PDB entry 8YYK | X-ray diffraction, 3.20 A resolution | chain A

Chain A:
Name: Ribonuclease J 2
From: Staphylococcus aureus
Notes: EC 3.1.-.-
UniProt: Q5HPR6 (RNJ2_STAEQ); numbering as in UniProt (aligned over 1-557)
Chain sequence (571 residues; each row starts with the number of its first residue; numbers below 1 keep their minus sign (Met-13 is residue -13)):
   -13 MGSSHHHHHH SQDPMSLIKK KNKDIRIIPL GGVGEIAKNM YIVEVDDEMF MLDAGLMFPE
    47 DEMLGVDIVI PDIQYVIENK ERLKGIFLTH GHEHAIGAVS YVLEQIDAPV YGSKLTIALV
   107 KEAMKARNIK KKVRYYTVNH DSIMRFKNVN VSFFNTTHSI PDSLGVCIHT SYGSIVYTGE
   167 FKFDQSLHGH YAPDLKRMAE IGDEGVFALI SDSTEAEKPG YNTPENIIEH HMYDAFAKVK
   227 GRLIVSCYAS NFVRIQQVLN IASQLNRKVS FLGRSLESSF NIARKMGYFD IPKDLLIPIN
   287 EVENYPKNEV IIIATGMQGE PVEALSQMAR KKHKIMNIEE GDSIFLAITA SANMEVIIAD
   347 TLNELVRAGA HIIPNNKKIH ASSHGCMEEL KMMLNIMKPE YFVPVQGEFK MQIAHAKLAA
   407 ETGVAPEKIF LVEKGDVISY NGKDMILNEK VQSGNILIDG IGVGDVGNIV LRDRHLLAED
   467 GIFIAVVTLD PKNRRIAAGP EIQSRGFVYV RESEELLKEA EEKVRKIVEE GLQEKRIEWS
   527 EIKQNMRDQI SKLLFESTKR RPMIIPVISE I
Not modelled in the structure: -13 to 2, 48-52, 445-557
Sequence notes: initiating methionine (-13); expression tag (-12 to 0)
Metal / ion sites: Mn2+: His78, His80, His144, Glu166
Curated features (UniProtKB/Swiss-Prot):
  - binding site (Zn(2+)): His76, His78, His144, Glu166
  - binding site (substrate): His366 to His370

Overview:
His78, His80, His144 and Glu166 form the Mn2+ site. Curated annotation (UniProt) lists 4 Zn2+-binding residues
and 5 substrate-binding residues.
Chain A is Ribonuclease J 2 (Staphylococcus aureus); the structure, Structure of RNase J2 wild type at room
temperature, was determined by X-ray diffraction, deposited together with 8YYF, 8YYG, 8YYH, 8YYI and 8YYJ.
